Entry 8RBQ (electron microscopy, 3.32 A resolution); this record covers chains G and D of the 7 polymer chains in the assembly.

[Chain G]
Molecule: Ion-translocating oxidoreductase complex subunit G
Source organism: Azotobacter vinelandii DJ
Notes: EC 7.-.-.-
Reference sequence: C1DMA4 (C1DMA4_AZOVD); residues 1-229 here = UniProt positions 1-229
Chain sequence (229 residues; numbered 1 to 229; the number before each row is that of its first residue):
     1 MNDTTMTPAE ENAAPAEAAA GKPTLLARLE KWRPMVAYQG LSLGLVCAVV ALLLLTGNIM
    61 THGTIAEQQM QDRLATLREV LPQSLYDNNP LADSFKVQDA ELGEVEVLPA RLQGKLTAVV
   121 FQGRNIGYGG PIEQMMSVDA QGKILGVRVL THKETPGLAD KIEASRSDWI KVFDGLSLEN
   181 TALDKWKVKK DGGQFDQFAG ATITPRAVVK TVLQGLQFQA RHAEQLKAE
Disordered / not traced: 1-34, 229
Glycans and other covalent adducts: flavin mononucleotide (FMN) linked to Thr-202
Residues lining bound ligands: FMN (flavin mononucleotide): Tyr-128, Glu-154, Thr-155, Leu-158, Ala-159, Lys-190, Gly-200, Ala-201, Ile-203, Thr-204

[Chain D]
Molecule: Ion-translocating oxidoreductase complex subunit D
Source organism: Azotobacter vinelandii DJ
Notes: EC 7.-.-.-
Reference sequence: C1DMA5 (C1DMA5_AZOVD); residues 1-366 here = UniProt positions 1-366
Chain sequence (366 residues; row label = number of the first residue in the row):
     1 MSTISVAAGP FAHDRSSVNR IMLDVCLALT PATLFGLVMF GWPAINLWLV TCVSALAIEA
    61 ACLRLLGQPM RRLLDGSALL TGWLLAISLP PWAPWWIGVG GSLFAIGIGK QLYGGIGQNP
   121 FNPAMLARVA LLIAFPLQMT TWALPHPLFS SSAPGFFDSL AITFAGAPLA DGMTGATALG
   181 NLKTELTLNR TAQEILEGGF STISALFGST PGSLGETSEL LLLVGGVWLV LRRIIHWEIP
   241 VAILASVFVM ATLAYLINPE RYAGGLYQLT SGGLILCAFF IATDPVTSPI SRVGRLIFGV
   301 GCGVLIYVIR TWGSFPEAAA FAVLFMNALT PLIDRYWRPR AYGRNVRGKP LVAAKWTSQV
   361 KEVDKV
Disordered / not traced: 1-4, 169-212, 354-366
Residues lining bound ligands:
  - FMN (flavin mononucleotide): Leu-132, Ile-133, Pro-136, Phe-315
  - phosphatidylethanolamine (PTY), molecule 1: Cys-62, Leu-65, Leu-66, Leu-103, Gly-107, Ile-108, Gln-111, Leu-112
  - phosphatidylethanolamine (PTY), molecule 2: Leu-223, Val-227, Val-230, Leu-231, Trp-237, Val-241, Leu-244, Phe-248, Leu-269, Thr-270, Phe-279
  - riboflavin (RBF): Ile-21, Met-22, Val-25, Ser-77, Leu-80, Thr-81, Leu-84, Lys-110, Gly-115, Ile-116, Gly-117, Asn-119, Asn-122, Pro-123, Ala-124, Ile-235, Phe-280, Ile-281, Thr-283, Asp-284, Pro-285, Val-286

[Chain G / chain D interface]
Residue-residue contacts (5):
  Tyr-128(G) with Ser-314(D); Phe-315(D)
  Leu-158(G) with Pro-136(D), hydrophobic
  Ala-199(G) with Leu-137(D)
  Gly-200(G) with Leu-137(D)

[In short]
The chain G/chain D interface involves 4 residues from each chain. Chain D binds flavin mononucleotide,
phosphatidylethanolamine and riboflavin. Flavin mononucleotide is covalently linked to Thr-202(G).
Chain G is Ion-translocating oxidoreductase complex subunit G and chain D is Ion-translocating oxidoreductase
complex subunit D, both from Azotobacter vinelandii DJ; the structure, Cryo-EM structure of the
NADH:ferredoxin oxidoreductase RNF from Azotobacter vinelandii, dithionite reduced, was determined by electron
microscopy (same publication as 8RB8, 8RB9, 8RBM and 8AHX).
